7KEY - chain A; structure by X-ray diffraction, 1.77 A resolution.

[Chain A]
Name: Tyrosine-protein phosphatase non-receptor type 1
Source organism: Homo sapiens
Notes: EC 3.1.3.48
UniProtKB: P18031 (PTN1_HUMAN); residues 2-283 here = UniProt positions 2-283
Sequence (282 residues; numbered 2 to 283; the number before each row is that of its first residue):
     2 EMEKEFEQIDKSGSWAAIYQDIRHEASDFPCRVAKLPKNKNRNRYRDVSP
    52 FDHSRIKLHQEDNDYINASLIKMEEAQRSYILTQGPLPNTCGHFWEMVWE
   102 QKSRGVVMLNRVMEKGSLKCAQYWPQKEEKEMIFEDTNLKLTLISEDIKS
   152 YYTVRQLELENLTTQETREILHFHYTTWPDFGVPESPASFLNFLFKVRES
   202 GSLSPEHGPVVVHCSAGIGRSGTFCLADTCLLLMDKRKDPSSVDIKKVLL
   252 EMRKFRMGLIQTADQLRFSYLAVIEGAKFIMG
Disordered / not traced: 2, 282-283
UniProt features mapped onto this chain:
  - active site: Cys215 (Phosphocysteine intermediate)
  - binding site (substrate): Asp181, Cys215 to Arg221, Gln262
  - modified residue: Tyr20 (Phosphotyrosine), Ser50 (Phosphoserine), Tyr66 (Phosphotyrosine), Cys215 (Cysteine persulfide), Ser242 (Phosphoserine), Ser243 (Phosphoserine)
  - cross-link: Cys215 to Ser216 (N,N-(cysteine-1,S-diyl)serine (Cys-Ser))
  - mutagenesis: Ser50 (S50A/D: No phosphorylation), Asp181 (D181A: Substrate-trapping mutant), Cys215 (C215S: Catalytically inactive mutant; abolishes sulfhydration)
Reported in the primary citation:
  - conformationally variable residues (helix shift): Met3 to Gln9
  - catalytic residues: Cys215 (citing earlier work)

[Summary]
UniProt lists active-site residue Cys215, 9 substrate-binding residues and 3 mutagenesis sites. The paper
reports the catalytic residue Cys215; conformational variability at Met3.
Chain A is Tyrosine-protein phosphatase non-receptor type 1 (Homo sapiens); the structure, Protein Tyrosine
Phosphatase 1B, Apo, was determined by X-ray diffraction (same publication as 7KLX).
